Entry 7U46 (electron microscopy, 2.68 A resolution); this record covers chains F and J of the 11 polymer chains in the assembly.

[Chain F]
Name: Histone H4
Source organism: Homo sapiens
UniProtKB: P62805 (H4_HUMAN); residues 0-102 here correspond to UniProt positions 1-103 (UniProt number = residue number + 1)
Chain sequence (103 residues; numbered 0 to 102; the number before each row is that of its first residue; numbering starts at 0):
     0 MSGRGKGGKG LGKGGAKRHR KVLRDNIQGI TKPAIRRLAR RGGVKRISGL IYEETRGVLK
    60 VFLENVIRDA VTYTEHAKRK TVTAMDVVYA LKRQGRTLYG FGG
Not modelled in the structure: 0-23, 102
UniProt features mapped onto this chain:
  - DNA-binding region: Lys16 to Lys20
  - modified residue: Ser1 (N-acetylserine), Arg3 (Asymmetric dimethylarginine), Lys5 (N6-(2-hydroxyisobutyryl)lysine), Lys8 (N6-(2-hydroxyisobutyryl)lysine), Lys12 (N6-(2-hydroxyisobutyryl)lysine), Lys16 (N6-(2-hydroxyisobutyryl)lysine), Lys20 (N6,N6,N6-trimethyllysine), Lys31 (N6-(2-hydroxyisobutyryl)lysine), Lys44 (N6-(2-hydroxyisobutyryl)lysine), Ser47 (Phosphoserine), Tyr51 (Phosphotyrosine), Lys59 (N6-(2-hydroxyisobutyryl)lysine), Lys77 (N6-(2-hydroxyisobutyryl)lysine), Lys79 (N6-(2-hydroxyisobutyryl)lysine), Thr80 (Phosphothreonine), Tyr88 (Phosphotyrosine), Lys91 (N6-(2-hydroxyisobutyryl)lysine)
  - cross-link (Glycyl lysine isopeptide (Lys-Gly)): Lys12 (interchain with G-Cter in SUMO2), Lys20 (interchain with G-Cter in SUMO2), Lys31 (interchain with G-Cter in SUMO2), Lys59 (interchain with G-Cter in SUMO2), Lys79 (interchain with G-Cter in SUMO2), Lys91 (interchain with G-Cter in SUMO2)

[Chain J]
Molecule: 147-nt DNA strand
Sequence (147 nucleotides; numbered -73 to 73; the number before each row is that of its first residue; numbers below 1 keep their minus sign (DA-73 is residue -73)):
   -73 ATCAATATCC ACCTGCAGAT ACTACCAAAA GTGTATTTGG AAACTGCTCC ATCAAAAGGC
   -13 ATGTTCAGCT GGATTCCAGC TGAACATGCC TTTTGATGGA GCAGTTTCCA AATACACTTT
    47 TGGTAGTATC TGCAGGTGGA TATTGAT
Not modelled in the structure: -73, 73

[Chain F / chain J interface]
Pairs across the interface (11):
  Arg45(F) with DT7(J), sugar contact; DG8(J), phosphate contact
  Ile46(F) with DT7(J), phosphate contact; DG8(J), hydrogen bond to the phosphate
  Ser47(F) with DT7(J), hydrogen bond to the phosphate
  Gly48(F) with DT7(J), phosphate contact
  Arg78(F) with DG27(J), phosphate contact
  Lys79(F) with DA26(J), phosphate contact; DG27(J), hydrogen bond to the phosphate
  Thr80(F) with DA26(J), phosphate contact; DG27(J), hydrogen bond to the phosphate
Also at the interface, not in a pair above, chain F (9 interface residues in all): Arg39, Lys44
Also at the interface, not in a pair above, chain J (5 interface residues in all): DA9

[In short]
The interface between chain F and chain J involves 9 residues on one side and 5 on the other; the contacts
include 4 hydrogen bonds. Polar contacts include Ile46(F)-DG8(J), Ser47(F)-DT7(J) and Lys79(F)-DG27(J).
UniProt lists a DNA-binding region on chain F.
Here chain F is Histone H4 (Homo sapiens) and chain J is a 147-nt DNA strand. Entry 7U46 (Cryo-EM structure of
CENP-A nucleosome (palindromic alpha satellite DNA) in complex with CENP-N) was determined by electron
microscopy (same publication as 7U4D and 7U47).
